8R4B - chains A and C of the 3 polymer chains in the assembly; structure by electron microscopy, 3.88 A resolution.

== Chain A ==
Protein: Rab family protein
Source organism: Chlorobaculum tepidum
UniProtKB: Q8KC98 (Q8KC98_CHLTE); residues 1-1102 here = UniProt positions 1-1102
Amino-acid sequence (1107 residues; each row starts with the number of its first residue; numbers below 1 keep their minus sign (Gly-4 is residue -4)):
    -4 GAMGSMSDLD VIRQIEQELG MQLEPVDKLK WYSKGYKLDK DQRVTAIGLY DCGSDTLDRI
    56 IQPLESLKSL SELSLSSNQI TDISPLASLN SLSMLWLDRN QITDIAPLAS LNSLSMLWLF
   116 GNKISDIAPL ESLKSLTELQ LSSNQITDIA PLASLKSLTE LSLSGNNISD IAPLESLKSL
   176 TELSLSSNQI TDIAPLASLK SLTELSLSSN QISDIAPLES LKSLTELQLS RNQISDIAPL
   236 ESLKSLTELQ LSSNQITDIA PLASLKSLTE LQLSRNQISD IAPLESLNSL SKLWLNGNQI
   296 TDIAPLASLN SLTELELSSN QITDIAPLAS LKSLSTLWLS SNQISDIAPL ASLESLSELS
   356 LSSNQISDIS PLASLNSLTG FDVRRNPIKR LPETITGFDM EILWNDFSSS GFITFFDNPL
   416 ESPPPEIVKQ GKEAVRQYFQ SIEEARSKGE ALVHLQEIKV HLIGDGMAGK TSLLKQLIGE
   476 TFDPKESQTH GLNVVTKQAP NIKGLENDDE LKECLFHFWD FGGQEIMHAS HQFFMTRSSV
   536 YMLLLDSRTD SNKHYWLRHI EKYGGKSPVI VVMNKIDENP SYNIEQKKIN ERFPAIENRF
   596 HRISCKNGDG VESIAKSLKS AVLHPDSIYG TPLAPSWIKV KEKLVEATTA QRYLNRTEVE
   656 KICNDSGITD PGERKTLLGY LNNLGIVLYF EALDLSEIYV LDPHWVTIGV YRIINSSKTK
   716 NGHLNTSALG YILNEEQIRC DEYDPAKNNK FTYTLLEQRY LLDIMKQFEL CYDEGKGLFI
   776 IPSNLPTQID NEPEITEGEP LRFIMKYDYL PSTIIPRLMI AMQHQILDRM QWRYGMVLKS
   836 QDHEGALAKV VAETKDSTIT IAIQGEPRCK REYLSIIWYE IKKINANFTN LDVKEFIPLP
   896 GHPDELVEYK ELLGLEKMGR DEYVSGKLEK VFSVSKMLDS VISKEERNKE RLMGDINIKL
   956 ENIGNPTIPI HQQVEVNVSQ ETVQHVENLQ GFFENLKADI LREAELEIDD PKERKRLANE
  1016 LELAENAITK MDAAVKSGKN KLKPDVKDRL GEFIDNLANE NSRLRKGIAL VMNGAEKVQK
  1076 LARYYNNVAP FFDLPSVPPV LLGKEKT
Unresolved in the structure: -4 to 2, 440-446, 461-463, 474-485, 527-531, 601-606, 730-746, 779-797, 859-870, 892-1102
Differences from the reference sequence: expression tag (-4 to 0)
Small-molecule neighbours: GTP-gamma-S (GSP; 5'-guanosine-diphosphate-monothiophosphate): Gly459, Asp460, Gly464, Lys465, Thr466, Phe516, Gly517, Gly518, Lys570, Cys600
What the authors report for this chain:
  - contacts within the chain: His554-Tyr804, Tyr558-Tyr804
  - conformationally variable residues (domain motion, helix shift, order/disorder transition): Glu520 to Ser533, Pro666 to Asn678, Tyr804, Ile892 to Glu940
  - mutagenesis - L487A: decreased catalytic activity (citing earlier work)

== Chain C ==
Protein: NbRoco2
Source organism: Lama glama
Amino-acid sequence (130 residues; each row starts with the number of its first residue):
     1 QVQLQESGGG LVQPGGSLRL SCAASGKLLS INVMGWYRQA PGKQRELVAS ITTGGRINYA
    61 DSVKGRFTIT RDNAKNTVYL QMDSLKPEDT AVYYCNADGI IAGLYQNDHW GQGTQVTVSS
   121 HHHHHHEPEA
Unresolved in the structure: 1-2, 119-130
Disulfides: Cys22-Cys95

== Chain A / chain C interface ==
Residue-residue contacts - 38 pairs, chain A then chain C:
  Trp26(A) - Ile31(C)
  Tyr27(A) - Thr53(C)
  Tyr45(A) - Asn32(C)  hydrogen bond
  Tyr45(A) - Thr53(C)
  Tyr45(A) - Gly54(C)
  Asp46(A) - Arg56(C)  salt bridge
  Ser72(A) - Asn32(C)  hydrogen bond
  Arg94(A) - Ser30(C)
  Arg94(A) - Asn32(C)
  Arg94(A) - Asp98(C)  salt bridge
  Arg94(A) - Tyr105(C)
  Trp113(A) - Ser30(C)
  Gln135(A) - Ile100(C)
  Ser137(A) - Gly103(C)
  Ser137(A) - Leu104(C)
  Ser137(A) - Tyr105(C)  hydrogen bond (side chain-backbone)
  Ser138(A) - Tyr105(C)  hydrogen bond (side chain-backbone)
  Ser157(A) - Gly103(C)  hydrogen bond (side chain-backbone)
  Ser159(A) - Leu104(C)
  Ser179(A) - Ala102(C)  hydrogen bond (side chain-backbone)
  Ser179(A) - Gly103(C)  hydrogen bond (side chain-backbone)
  Ser179(A) - Leu104(C)
  Ser181(A) - Leu104(C)
  Ser182(A) - Leu104(C)
  Ser201(A) - Ala102(C)  hydrogen bond (side chain-backbone)
  Gln223(A) - Ala102(C)
  Glu243(A) - Lys27(C)  salt bridge
  Gln245(A) - Lys27(C)
  Glu396(A) - Gly10(C)
  Glu396(A) - Leu11(C)  hydrogen bond (side chain-backbone)
  Phe402(A) - Val92(C)  hydrophobic
  Phe402(A) - Gln112(C)
  Phe402(A) - Gly113(C)
  Ser404(A) - Thr114(C)
  Ser404(A) - Gln115(C)  hydrogen bond (side chain-backbone)
  Ser405(A) - Gly8(C)
  Phe407(A) - Gly10(C)
  Phe407(A) - Gln115(C)
Also at the interface, not in a pair above, chain A (27 interface residues in all): Lys29, Phe115, Trp289
Also at the interface, not in a pair above, chain C (25 interface residues in all): Gln3, Glu6, Gly9, Thr52
From the paper, about this interface:
  - pairs named by the authors: Glu243(A)-Lys27(C), Gln245(A)-Lys27(C)

== Summary ==
27 residues of chain A face 25 of chain C across their interface; the contacts include 10 hydrogen bonds and 3
salt bridges. Polar pairs include Asp46(A)-Arg56(C), Arg94(A)-Asp98(C) and Glu243(A)-Lys27(C). The authors
report contacts between Glu243(A) and Lys27(C) and Gln245(A) and Lys27(C). The paper reports that L487A of
chain A reduces catalytic activity; conformational variability at Glu520(A), Pro666(A) and Tyr804(A) among
others.
Chain A is Rab family protein (Chlorobaculum tepidum) and chain C is NbRoco2 (Lama glama); the structure, Roco
protein from C. tepidum in the GTP state bound to the activating Nanobodies NbRoco1 and ..., was determined by
electron microscopy, deposited together with 8R4C and 8R4D.
